1KL5 - chains A and C of the 8 polymer chains in the assembly; structure by X-ray diffraction, 1.80 A resolution.

== Chain A (and C) ==
Molecule: streptavidin
Organism: Streptomyces avidinii
Notes: chain C of this document is another copy of the same molecule, construct and numbering; everything in this record applies to it too
UniProtKB: P22629 (SAV_STRAV); residues 14-139 here correspond to UniProt positions 38-163 (UniProt number = residue number + 24)
Amino-acid sequence (127 residues; row label = number of the first residue in the row):
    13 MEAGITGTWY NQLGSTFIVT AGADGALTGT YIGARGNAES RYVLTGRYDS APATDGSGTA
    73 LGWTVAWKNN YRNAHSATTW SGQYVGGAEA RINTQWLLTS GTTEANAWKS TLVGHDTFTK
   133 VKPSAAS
Not modelled in the structure: 13-15, 137-139 (chain C: 13-14, 135-139)
Differences from the reference sequence: initiating methionine (13); engineered mutation Ile44 (Glu68 in P22629), Gly45 (Ser69 in P22629), Arg47 (Val71 in P22629)
UniProt features mapped onto this chain:
  - motif: Arg59 to Asp61 (Cell attachment site)
  - binding site (biotin): Tyr43, Tyr54, Trp92, Trp108, Trp120
Reported in the primary citation:
  - conformationally variable residues (loop rearrangement): Gly45 to Ser52

== Chain A / chain C interface ==
Contacting residue pairs (8):
  Gln107(A) with Gln107(C); Val125(C); Gly126(C); His127(C)
  Val125(A) with Gln107(C), hydrogen bond (backbone-side chain)
  Gly126(A) with Gln107(C)
  His127(A) with Gln107(C); His127(C)

== In short ==
The chain A/chain C interface involves 4 residues from each chain, with 1 hydrogen bond. Its one
hydrogen-bonded contact is Val125(A)-Gln107(C). UniProt lists 5 biotin-binding residues on chain A. From the
paper: conformational variability at Gly45(A).
Both chains are streptavidin (Streptomyces avidinii). Entry 1KL5 (an engineered streptavidin with improved
affinity for the strep-tag II peptide : SAm2-StrepII) was determined by X-ray diffraction, deposited together
with 1KFF, 1KL3 and 1KL4.
